5B50 - chain A; structure by X-ray diffraction, 1.65 A resolution.

[Chain A]
Molecule: ABC-type transporter, periplasmic component
Organism: Corynebacterium glutamicum ATCC 13032
UniProt: Q8NTB8 (Q8NTB8_CORGL); numbering as in UniProt (aligned over 24-359)
Chain sequence (345 residues; numbered 23 to 367; the number before each row is that of its first residue):
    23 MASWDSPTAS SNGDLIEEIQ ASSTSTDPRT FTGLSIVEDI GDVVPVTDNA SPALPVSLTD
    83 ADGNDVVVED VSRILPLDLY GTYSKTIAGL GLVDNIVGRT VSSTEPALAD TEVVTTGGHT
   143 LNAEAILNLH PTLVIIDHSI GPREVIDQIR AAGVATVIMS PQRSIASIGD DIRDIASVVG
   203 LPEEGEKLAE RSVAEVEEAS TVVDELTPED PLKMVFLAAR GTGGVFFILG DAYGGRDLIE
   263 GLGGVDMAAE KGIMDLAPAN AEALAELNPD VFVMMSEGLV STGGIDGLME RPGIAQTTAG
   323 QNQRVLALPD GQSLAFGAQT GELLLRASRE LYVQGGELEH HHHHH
Not modelled in the structure: 23-32, 357-367
Construct notes: expression tag (23, 360-367); engineered mutation A240 (Tyr in Q8NTB8)
Bound ions: heme Fe near H141 (its only coordinating residue here)
Small-molecule neighbours: heme (HEM): L101, Y102, V123, S124, T126, G139, G140, H141, R242, V247, L251, Y255, M297, E299, D332, G333, L336
Reported in the primary citation:
  - heme coordination: H141
  - binding site for heme: R242
  - mutagenesis - Y240A: unchanged binding to heme

[Summary]
Ligands of chain A: heme. From the paper: a binding site for heme at R242; Y240A leaves binding to heme
unchanged.
Chain A is ABC-type transporter, periplasmic component (Corynebacterium glutamicum ATCC 13032); the structure,
Crystal structure of heme binding protein HmuT Y240A, was determined by X-ray diffraction, deposited together
with 5B4Z and 5B51.
